PDB entry 4Q0V | X-ray diffraction, 1.98 A resolution | chain A

[Chain A]
Name: L-Ribose isomerase
Notes: EC 5.3.1.-
Reference sequence: Q93UQ5 (Q93UQ5_9GAMM); residues 3-249 here = UniProt positions 3-249
Chain sequence (260 residues; each row starts with the number of its first residue; numbers below 1 keep their minus sign (Met-10 is residue -10)):
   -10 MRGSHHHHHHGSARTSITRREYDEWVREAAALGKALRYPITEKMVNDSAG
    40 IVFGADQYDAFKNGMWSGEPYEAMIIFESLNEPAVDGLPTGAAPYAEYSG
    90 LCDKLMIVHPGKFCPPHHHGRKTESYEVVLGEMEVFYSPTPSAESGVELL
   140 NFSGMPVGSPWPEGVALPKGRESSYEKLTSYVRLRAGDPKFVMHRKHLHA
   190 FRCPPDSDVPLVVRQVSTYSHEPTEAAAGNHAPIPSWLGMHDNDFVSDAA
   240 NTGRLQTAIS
Disordered / not traced: -10 to 0
Construct notes: expression tag (-10 to 2); engineered mutation Gln204 (Glu in Q93UQ5)
Ion coordination: Co2+: His106, His108, Glu113, His188 (together with L-ribulose)
Ligand contacts:
  - cobalt hexammine(III) (NCO): Asp233, Phe234, Val235, Ser236, Asp237, Asn240
  - L-ribulose (QDK), molecule 1: Lys32, Met33, Glu67, Ser68, Leu69, Asn70, Glu71
  - L-ribulose (QDK), molecule 2: Phe42, Ile65, Lys93, Met95, Cys103, His106, His108, Lys111, Glu113, Tyr115, His188, Phe190, Gln204, Glu211, Asn232, Phe234, Arg243
  - alpha-L-ribulofuranose (RUU), molecule 1: Arg8, Tyr11, Asp12, Arg16, Val34, Asn35, Asp36
  - alpha-L-ribulofuranose (RUU), molecule 2: Arg8, Arg9, Asp12, Arg16, Asn52, Trp55, Ser56
  - alpha-L-ribulofuranose (RUU), molecule 3: Met33, Asn35, Ser37, Ala38, Ile65, Phe66, Glu67, Thr213, Ala215, Arg243
  - alpha-L-ribulofuranose (RUU), molecule 4: Ser127, Thr129, Pro130, Ser131, Lys166, Leu187
  - alpha-L-ribulofuranose (RUU), molecule 5: Trp150, Leu156, Tyr164, Glu165, Thr168

[Overview]
Bound to chain A: L-ribulose, 5 copies of alpha-L-ribulofuranose and cobalt hexammine(III). The Co2+ site is
built by His106, His108, Glu113 and His188.
Chain A is L-Ribose isomerase; the structure, Crystal structure of Acinetobacter sp. DL28 L-ribose isomerase
mutant E204Q in complex with L-ribulose, was determined by X-ray diffraction (same publication as 4Q0P, 4Q0Q,
4Q0S and 4Q0U).
